5S4N - chains C and D of the 6 polymer chains in the assembly; structure by X-ray diffraction, 2.53 A resolution.

== Chain C ==
Molecule: Tubulin alpha-1B chain
From: Bos taurus
UniProt: P81947 (TBA1B_BOVIN); residue numbers follow UniProt; this construct covers 1-451
Amino-acid sequence (451 residues; numbered 1 to 451; the number before each row is that of its first residue):
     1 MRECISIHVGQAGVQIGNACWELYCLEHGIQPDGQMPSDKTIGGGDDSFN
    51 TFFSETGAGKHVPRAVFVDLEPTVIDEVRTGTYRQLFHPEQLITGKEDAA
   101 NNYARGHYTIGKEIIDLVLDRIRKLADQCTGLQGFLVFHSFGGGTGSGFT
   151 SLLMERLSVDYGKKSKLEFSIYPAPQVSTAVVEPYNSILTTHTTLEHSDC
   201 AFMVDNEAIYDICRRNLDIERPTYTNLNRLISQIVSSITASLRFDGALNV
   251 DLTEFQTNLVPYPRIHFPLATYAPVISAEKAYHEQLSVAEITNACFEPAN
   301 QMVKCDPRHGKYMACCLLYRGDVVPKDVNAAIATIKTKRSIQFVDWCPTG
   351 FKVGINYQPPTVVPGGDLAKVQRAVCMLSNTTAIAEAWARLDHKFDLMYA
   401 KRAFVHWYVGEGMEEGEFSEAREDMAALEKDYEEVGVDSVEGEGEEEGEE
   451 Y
Disordered / not traced: 441-451
Ion coordination: Ca2+ site 1: Asp39, Thr41, Gly44, Glu55; Ca2+ site 2: Glu284 (shared with 1 residue of chain B)
Residues lining bound ligands: GTP (guanosine-5'-triphosphate): Gly10, Gln11, Ala12, Gln15, Ile16, Asp69, Asp98, Ala99, Ala100, Asn101, Ser140, Gly142, Gly143, Gly144, Thr145, Gly146, Ile171, Pro173, Val177, Ser178, Thr179, Glu183, Asn206, Tyr224, Leu227, Asn228, Ile231

== Chain D ==
Molecule: Tubulin beta-2B chain
From: Bos taurus
UniProt: Q6B856 (TBB2B_BOVIN); the author numbering skips numbers that UniProt does not, so the offset changes along the chain: 1-42 = UniProt 1-42; 45-360 = UniProt 43-358; 369-455 = UniProt 359-445
Amino-acid sequence (445 residues; numbered 1 to 455; 10 numbers in that range are skipped by the numbering (no residue carries them; nothing is unmodelled there); the number before each row is that of its first residue):
     1 MREIVHIQAGQCGNQIGAKFWEVISDEHGIDPTGSYHGDSDL
    45 QLERINVYYNEATGNKYVPRAILVDLEPGTMDSVRSGPFGQIFRPDNFVF
    95 GQSGAGNNWAKGHYTEGAELVDSVLDVVRKESESCDCLQGFQLTHSLGGG
   145 TGSGMGTLLISKIREEYPDRIMNTFSVMPSPKVSDTVVEPYNATLSVHQL
   195 VENTDETYCIDNEALYDICFRTLKLTTPTYGDLNHLVSATMSGVTTCLRF
   245 PGQLNADLRKLAVNMVPFPRLHFFMPGFAPLTSRGSQQYRALTVPELTQQ
   295 MFDSKNMMAACDPRHGRYLTVAAIFRGRMSMKEVDEQMLNVQNKNSSYFV
   345 EWIPNNVKTAVCDIPP
   369 RGLKMSATFIGNSTAIQELFKRISEQFTAMFRRKAFLHWYTGEGMDEMEF
   419 TEAESNMNDLVSEYQQYQDATADEQGEFEEEEGEDEA
Disordered / not traced: 442-455
Ion coordination: Mg2+: Gln11 (together with GDP)
Residues lining bound ligands:
  - GDP (guanosine-5'-diphosphate): Gly10, Gln11, Cys12, Gln15, Ile16, Ala99, Asn101, Ser140, Gly142, Gly143, Gly144, Thr145, Gly146, Val171, Pro173, Val177, Ser178, Glu183, Asn206, Leu209, Tyr224, Leu227, Asn228, Val231
  - N-methyl-2-(methylsulfonyl)aniline (UVA): Val23, Glu27, Ala233, Ser236, Gly237, Thr240, Phe272, Pro274, Arg320, Pro360, Leu371, Ser374, Thr376
Swiss-Prot annotation at these positions:
  - motif: Met1 to Ile4 (MREI motif)
  - binding site (GTP): Gln11, Glu71, Ser140, Gly144, Thr145, Gly146, Asn206, Asn228
  - binding site (Mg(2+)): Glu71
  - modified residue: Ser40 (Phosphoserine), Thr57 (Phosphothreonine), Lys60 (N6-acetyllysine), Ser174 (Phosphoserine), Thr287 (Phosphothreonine), Thr292 (Phosphothreonine), Arg320 (Omega-N-methylarginine), Glu448 (5-glutamyl polyglutamate)
  - cross-link (Glycyl lysine isopeptide (Lys-Gly)): Lys60 (interchain with G-Cter in ubiquitin), Lys326 (interchain with G-Cter in ubiquitin)
From the paper describing this entry:
  - binding site for N-methyl-2-(methylsulfonyl)aniline: Phe272, Arg320, Ser374, Thr376

== How chain C and chain D interact ==
Pairs across the interface - 49 pairs, chain C then chain D:
  Gln11(C) - Gln247(D)  hydrogen bond
  Lys96(C) - Arg2(D)
  Lys96(C) - Asp130(D)  salt bridge
  Glu97(C) - Arg2(D)  salt bridge
  Glu97(C) - Cys131(D)
  Glu97(C) - Arg164(D)  salt bridge
  Glu97(C) - Arg253(D)  salt bridge
  Asp98(C) - Asp251(D)
  Asp98(C) - Lys254(D)  salt bridge
  Ala100(C) - Arg253(D)
  Ala100(C) - Lys254(D)
  Ala100(C) - Val257(D)
  Asn101(C) - Lys254(D)
  Arg105(C) - Arg253(D)
  Pro175(C) - Asn349(D)
  Ser178(C) - Lys352(D)  hydrogen bond
  Thr179(C) - Asn258(D)  hydrogen bond (backbone-side chain)
  Ala180(C) - Asn258(D)
  Val181(C) - Asn258(D)  hydrogen bond (backbone-side chain)
  Val181(C) - Ile347(D)  hydrophobic
  Val181(C) - Pro348(D)
  Val181(C) - Asn349(D)
  Glu220(C) - Lys326(D)  salt bridge
  Arg221(C) - Met325(D)
  Arg221(C) - Asp329(D)  salt bridge
  Tyr224(C) - Gln247(D)
  Lys394(C) - Asn349(D)
  Leu397(C) - Trp346(D)
  Leu397(C) - Pro348(D)  hydrophobic
  Leu397(C) - Ala440(D)  hydrophobic
  Met398(C) - Trp346(D)
  Met398(C) - Pro348(D)
  Lys401(C) - Phe262(D)
  Lys401(C) - Trp346(D)
  Lys401(C) - Thr439(D)  hydrogen bond (side chain-backbone)
  Arg402(C) - Phe262(D)
  Ala403(C) - Pro261(D)
  Ala403(C) - Phe262(D)  hydrophobic
  Phe404(C) - Val257(D)
  Phe404(C) - Val260(D)
  Phe404(C) - Pro261(D)  hydrogen bond (backbone-backbone)
  Phe404(C) - Thr314(D)
  His406(C) - Val260(D)  hydrogen bond (side chain-backbone)
  His406(C) - Pro261(D)
  His406(C) - Phe262(D)
  His406(C) - Pro263(D)
  Trp407(C) - Ala256(D)  hydrophobic
  Trp407(C) - Val257(D)
  Trp407(C) - Val260(D)  hydrogen bond (side chain-backbone)
Interface residues without a listed pair, chain C (26 interface residues in all): Val182, Tyr210
Interface residues without a listed pair, chain D (30 interface residues in all): Leu248, Glu345, Asn350, Ala438

== In short ==
26 residues of chain C face 30 of chain D across their interface, with 8 hydrogen bonds and 7 salt bridges.
Polar contacts include Lys96(C)-Asp130(D), Glu97(C)-Arg2(D) and Glu97(C)-Arg164(D). Ligands of chain C: GTP.
Ligands of chain D: GDP and N-methyl-2-(methylsulfonyl)aniline. The paper reports a binding site for
N-methyl-2-(methylsulfonyl)aniline at Phe272(D), Arg320(D) and Ser374(D) among others.
Here chain C is Tubulin alpha-1B chain and chain D is Tubulin beta-2B chain, both from Bos taurus. Entry 5S4N
(Tubulin-Z285782452-complex) was determined by X-ray diffraction (same publication as 5S4L, 5S4M, 5S4O, 5S4P,
5S4Q, 5S4R and 52 further entries).
